Entry 9IZN (X-ray diffraction, 2.40 A resolution); this record covers chains B and A.

# Chain B
Molecule: Transmembrane protease serine 2
Organism: Homo sapiens
Notes: EC 3.4.21.122
UniProt: O15393 (TMPS2_HUMAN); numbering as in UniProt (aligned over 109-492)
Chain sequence (392 residues; numbered 109 to 500; the number before each row is that of its first residue):
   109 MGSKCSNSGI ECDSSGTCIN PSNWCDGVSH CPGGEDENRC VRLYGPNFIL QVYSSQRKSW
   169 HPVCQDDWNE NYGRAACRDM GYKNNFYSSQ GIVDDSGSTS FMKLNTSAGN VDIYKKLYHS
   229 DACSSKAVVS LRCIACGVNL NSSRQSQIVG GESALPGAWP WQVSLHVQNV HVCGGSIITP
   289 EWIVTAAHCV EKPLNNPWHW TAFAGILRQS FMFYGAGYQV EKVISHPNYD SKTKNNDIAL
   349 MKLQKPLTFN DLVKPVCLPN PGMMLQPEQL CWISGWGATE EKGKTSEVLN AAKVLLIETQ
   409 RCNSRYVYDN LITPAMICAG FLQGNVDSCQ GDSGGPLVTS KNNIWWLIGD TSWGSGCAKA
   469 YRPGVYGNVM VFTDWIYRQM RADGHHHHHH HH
Disordered / not traced: 109-140, 211-219, 250-259, 492-500
Construct notes: engineered mutation Q255 (Arg in O15393); expression tag (493-500)
UniProt features mapped onto this chain:
  - active site (Charge relay system): H296, D345, S441
  - binding site (Ca(2+)): N131, D134, V136, D144, E145
  - glycosylation (N-linked (GlcNAc...) asparagine): N213, N249
  - mutagenesis: R316 (R316A: No effect on catalytic activity or HKU1-CoV viral entry), K340 (K340D: No effect on HKU1-CoV viral entry), T341 (T341A/S: No effect on catalytic activity or HKU1-CoV viral entry), R409 (R409A/T: No effect on catalytic activity. Reduces HKU1-CoV viral entry), S412 (S412A/N: No effect on catalytic activity. Reduces HKU1-CoV viral entry), R413 (R413A/K/V: No effect on catalytic activity. Reduces HKU1-CoV viral entry), Y414 (Y414A/S/L/R: No effect on catalytic activity. Almost abolishes S protein-binding and HKU1-CoV viral entry), V415 (V415I: No effect on HKU1-CoV viral entry), Y416 (Y416A: No effect on catalytic activity. Almost abolishes HKU1-CoV viral entry), D417 (D417A/N: No effect on catalytic activity. Almost abolishes HKU1-CoV viral entry), L419 (L419R/A/M: No effect on catalytic activity. Abolishes HKU1-CoV viral entry), L430 (L430R: No effect on catalytic activity. Abolishes HKU1-CoV viral entry), 9 further mutagenesis entries in UniProt
Disulfide bonds: C172-C231, C185-C241, C244-C365, C281-C297, C410-C426, C437-C465

# Chain A
Molecule: Spike protein S1
Organism: Human coronavirus HKU1 (isolate N1)
UniProt: Q5MQD0 (SPIKE_CVHN1); numbering as in UniProt (aligned over 307-677)
Chain sequence (379 residues; each row starts with the number of its first residue):
   307 SGFTVKPVAT VHRRIPDLPD CDIDKWLNNF NVPSPLNWER KIFSNCNFNL STLLRLVHTD
   367 SFSCNNFDES KIYGSCFKSI VLDKFAIPNS RRSDLQLGSS GFLQSSNYKI DTTSSSCQLY
   427 YSLPAINVTI NNYNPSSWNR RYGFNNFNLS SHSVVYSRYC FSVNNTFCPC AKPSFASSCK
   487 SHKPPSASCP IGTNYRSCES TTVLDHTDWC RCSCLPDPIT AYDPRSCSQK KSLVGVGEHC
   547 AGFGVDEEKC GVLDGSYNVS CLCSTDAFLG WSYDTCVSNN RCNIFSNFIL NGINSGTTCS
   607 NDLLQPNTEV FTDVCVDYDL YGITGQGIFK EVSAVYYNSW QNLLYDSNGN IIGFKDFVTN
   667 KTYNIFPCYA GHHHHHHHH
Disordered / not traced: 307-310, 675-685
Construct notes: expression tag (678-685)
UniProt features mapped onto this chain:
  - glycosylation (N-linked (GlcNAc...) asparagine): N355, N433, N454, N470, N564, N666
Disulfide bonds: C327-C352, C370-C423, C382-C605, C466-C546, C474-C495, C476-C567, C485-C516, C504-C518, C520-C533, C556-C569, C582-C588, C621-C674
Covalently attached groups: N-acetylglucosamine (NAG) linked to N355, N470

# How chain B and chain A interact
Contacting residue pairs - 29 pairs, chain B then chain A:
  R409(B) - Y528(A)
  R413(B) - H488(A)
  Y414(B) - R517(A)
  Y414(B) - L521(A)  hydrophobic
  Y414(B) - P522(A)  hydrophobic
  Y414(B) - E554(A)
  V415(B) - W515(A)
  V415(B) - R517(A)  hydrogen bond (backbone-side chain)
  D417(B) - H488(A)  salt bridge
  D417(B) - W515(A)
  L430(B) - Y528(A)  hydrophobic
  Q431(B) - Y528(A)
  Q431(B) - D529(A)
  G432(B) - D529(A)  hydrogen bond (backbone-side chain)
  N433(B) - R531(A)
  W461(B) - V509(A)  hydrophobic
  W461(B) - L510(A)  hydrophobic
  G462(B) - V509(A)
  S463(B) - T508(A)  hydrogen bond (side chain-backbone)
  S463(B) - V509(A)
  A468(B) - D529(A)
  Y469(B) - R517(A)
  Y469(B) - C518(A)  hydrogen bond (side chain-backbone)
  Y469(B) - S519(A)
  Y469(B) - C520(A)
  Y469(B) - L521(A)  hydrogen bond (side chain-backbone)
  Y469(B) - Y528(A)  hydrophobic
  R470(B) - T507(A)
  R470(B) - R517(A)
Other interface residues (no listed pair), chain B (20 interface residues in all): K340, T341, K342, Y416, L419
Other interface residues (no listed pair), chain A (20 interface residues in all): K489, E505, D511, H512

# In short
Chain B and chain A each contribute 20 residues to their interface, with 5 hydrogen bonds and 1 salt bridge.
Polar contacts include D417(B)-H488(A), V415(B)-R517(A) and G432(B)-D529(A). Covalently linked
N-acetylglucosamine: at N355(A) and N470(A).
Chain B is Transmembrane protease serine 2 (Homo sapiens) and chain A is Spike protein S1 (Human coronavirus
HKU1 (isolate N1)); the structure, Crystal structure of HKU1A RBD bound to TMPRSS2, was determined by X-ray
diffraction.
